6H9C - chains C and M of the 32 polymer chains in the assembly; structure by electron microscopy, 3.74 A resolution.

[Chain C]
Name: VP4
From: Haloarcula californiae ATCC 33799
UniProtKB: A0A1C7A3R2 (A0A1C7A3R2_9VIRU); residues 1-232 here = UniProt positions 1-232
Chain sequence (232 residues; each row starts with the number of its first residue):
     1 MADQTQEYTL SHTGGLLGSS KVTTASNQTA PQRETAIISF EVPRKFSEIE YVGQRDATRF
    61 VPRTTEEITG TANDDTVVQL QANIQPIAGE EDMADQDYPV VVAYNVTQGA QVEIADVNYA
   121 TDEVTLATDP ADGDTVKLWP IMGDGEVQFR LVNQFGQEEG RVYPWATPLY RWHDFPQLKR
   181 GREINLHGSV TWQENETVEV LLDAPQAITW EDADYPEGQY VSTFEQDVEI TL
Disordered / not traced: 1-3

[Chain M]
Name: VP7
From: Haloarcula californiae ATCC 33799
UniProtKB: A0A1C7A3R1 (A0A1C7A3R1_9VIRU); residues 1-184 here = UniProt positions 1-184
Chain sequence (184 residues; numbered 1 to 184; the number before each row is that of its first residue):
     1 MGNIGNLSAE KQISLYDGQP FISEQDVAAG DPNTPALTIE GPDGYVIAVD AGTPIAPEFR
    61 DSNGEKLDPS TRVIVQKCDR QGNPLGDGII FNDTLGRFNY NKMRTDPDYM RKTAKSLMVD
   121 EREIVKVFVD VPDGANGYDA ERSRFTLGDD TSDFGKAVEI VDHDDLTEGE TQAVKSASQR
   181 SGGA
Disordered / not traced: 1-2, 173-184

[How chain C and chain M interact]
Pairs across the interface - 21 pairs, chain C then chain M:
  Gln-28(C) / Asp-31(M)  hydrogen bond
  Arg-33(C) / Asn-33(M)  hydrogen bond (side chain-backbone)
  Arg-33(C) / Thr-34(M)
  Arg-150(C) / Asn-33(M)
  Phe-155(C) / Arg-72(M)
  Gln-157(C) / Arg-72(M)
  Gln-157(C) / Ile-74(M)
  Gln-157(C) / Ile-89(M)
  Gln-157(C) / Asn-92(M)  hydrogen bond
  Glu-158(C) / Asn-33(M)
  Glu-158(C) / Gln-76(M)
  Glu-158(C) / Pro-84(M)
  Glu-158(C) / Leu-85(M)
  Glu-158(C) / Gly-86(M)  hydrogen bond (backbone-backbone)
  Glu-159(C) / Leu-85(M)
  Glu-159(C) / Gly-86(M)  hydrogen bond (backbone-backbone)
  Gly-160(C) / Pro-84(M)
  Gly-160(C) / Leu-85(M)
  Arg-161(C) / Asn-83(M)  hydrogen bond
  Arg-161(C) / Pro-84(M)
  Pro-164(C) / Asn-83(M)
Also at the interface, not in a pair above, chain M (14 interface residues in all): Pro-35, Asp-87

[In short]
10 residues of chain C face 14 of chain M across their interface, with 6 hydrogen bonds. Among the polar pairs
are Gln-28(C)/Asp-31(M), Arg-33(C)/Asn-33(M) and Gln-157(C)/Asn-92(M).
Here chain C is VP4 and chain M is VP7, both from Haloarcula californiae ATCC 33799. Entry 6H9C (Cryo-EM
structure of archaeal extremophilic internal membrane-containing Haloarcula californiae icosahedral virus 1
(HCIV-1) at 3.74 Angstroms ...) was determined by electron microscopy together with 6H82 from the same study.
